Entry 7XHR (X-ray diffraction, 1.80 A resolution); this record covers chain A.

Chain A:
Molecule: Polyhedrin
Organism: Bombyx mori cypovirus 1
Reference sequence: P11041 (PYHD_CPVBM); residue numbers follow UniProt; this construct covers 2-248
Chain sequence (247 residues; numbered 2 to 248; the number before each row is that of its first residue):
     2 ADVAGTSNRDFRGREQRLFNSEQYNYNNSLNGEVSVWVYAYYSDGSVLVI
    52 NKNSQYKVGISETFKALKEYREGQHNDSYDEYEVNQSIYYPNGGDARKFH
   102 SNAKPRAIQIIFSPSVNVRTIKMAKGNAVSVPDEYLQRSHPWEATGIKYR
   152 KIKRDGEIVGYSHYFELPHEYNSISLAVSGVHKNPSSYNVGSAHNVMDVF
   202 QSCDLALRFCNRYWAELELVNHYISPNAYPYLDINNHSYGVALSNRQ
Glycans and other covalent adducts: acetyl group (ACE) linked to A2
UniProt features mapped onto this chain:
  - glycosylation (N-linked (GlcNAc...) asparagine): N28, N77, N86, N237
  - natural variant: H101 (H101Y: In strain: A), Q248 (Q248QRLLV: In strain: A)

Summary:
Chain A is Polyhedrin (Bombyx mori cypovirus 1); the structure, Crystal structure of Wild Type Cypovirus
Polyhedra produced by cell-free protein synthesis, was determined by X-ray diffraction (same publication as
7XHS and 7XWS).
